Entry 1ZV9 (X-ray diffraction, 1.28 A resolution); this record covers chain A.

== Chain A ==
Name: Cellulosomal scaffoldin adaptor protein B
Organism: Acetivibrio cellulolyticus
Notes: fragment: cohesin II domain from cellulosome assembly; engineered mutation(s): MET41MSE,MET63MSE,MET139MSE
Amino-acid sequence (172 residues; numbered 2 to 173; the number before each row is that of its first residue):
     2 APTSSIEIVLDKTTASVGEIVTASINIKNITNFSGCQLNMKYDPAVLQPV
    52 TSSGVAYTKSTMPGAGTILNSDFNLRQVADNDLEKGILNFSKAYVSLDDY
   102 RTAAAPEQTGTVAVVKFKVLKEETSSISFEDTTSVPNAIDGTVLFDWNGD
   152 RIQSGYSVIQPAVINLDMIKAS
Modified positions: Mse41 (selenomethionine; parent Met); Mse63 (selenomethionine; parent Met); Mse169 (selenomethionine; parent Met)

== Overview ==
Chain A is Cellulosomal scaffoldin adaptor protein B (Acetivibrio cellulolyticus); the structure, Crystal
structure analysis of a type II cohesin domain from the cellulosome of Acetivibrio cellulolyticus- SeMet ...,
was determined by X-ray diffraction, deposited together with 3FNK, 3GHP and 3BWZ.
